6CW6 - chains A and B of the 4 polymer chains in the assembly; structure by X-ray diffraction, 2.85 A resolution.

Chain A:
Protein: Antigen-presenting glycoprotein CD1d1
Source organism: Mus musculus
UniProt: P11609 (CD1D1_MOUSE); residues 1-279 here correspond to UniProt positions 19-297 (UniProt number = residue number + 18)
Sequence (285 residues; numbered 1 to 285; the number before each row is that of its first residue):
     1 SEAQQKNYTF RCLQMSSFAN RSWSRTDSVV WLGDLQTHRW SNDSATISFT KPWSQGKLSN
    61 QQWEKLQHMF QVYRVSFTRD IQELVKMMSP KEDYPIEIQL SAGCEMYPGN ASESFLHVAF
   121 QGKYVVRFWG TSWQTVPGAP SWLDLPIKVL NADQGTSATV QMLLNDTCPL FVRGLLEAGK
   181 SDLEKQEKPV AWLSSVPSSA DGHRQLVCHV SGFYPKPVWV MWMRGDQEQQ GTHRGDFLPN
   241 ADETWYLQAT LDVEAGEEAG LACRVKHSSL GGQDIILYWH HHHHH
Not modelled in the structure: 1-6, 197-201, 280-285
Differences from the reference sequence: expression tag (280-285)
Disulfides: Cys104-Cys168, Cys208-Cys263
Covalent attachments: N-acetylglucosamine (NAG) linked to Asn20, Asn42; glycan linked to Asn165
Small-molecule neighbours: PBS ((2S,3S,4R)-N-octanoyl-1-[(alpha-D-galactopyranosyl)oxy]-2-amino-octadecane-3,4-diol): Met69, Val72, Tyr73, Ser76, Phe77, Asp80, Ile81, Leu84, Val85, Ile98, Leu100, Val118, Phe120, Trp133, Trp142, Leu143, Pro146, Leu150, Asp153, Gly155, Thr156, Thr159, Val160, Leu163
Swiss-Prot annotation at these positions:
  - binding site (a D-galactosylceramide): Asp80, Asp153 to Thr156
  - glycosylation (N-linked (GlcNAc...) asparagine): Asn7, Asn20, Asn42, Asn110, Asn165

Chain B:
Protein: Beta-2-microglobulin
Source organism: Mus musculus
UniProt: P01887 (B2MG_MOUSE); residues 1-99 here correspond to UniProt positions 21-119 (UniProt number = residue number + 20)
Sequence (99 residues; row label = number of the first residue in the row):
     1 IQKTPQIQVY SRHPPENGKP NILNCYVTQF HPPHIEIQML KNGKKIPKVE MSDMSFSKDW
    61 SFYILAHTEF TPTETDTYAC RVKHASMAEP KTVYWDRDM
Not modelled in the structure: 1, 99
Disulfides: Cys25-Cys80

Interface between chain A and chain B:
Contacting residue pairs - 51 pairs, chain A then chain B:
  Arg11(A) - Lys58(B)
  Leu13(A) - Ser55(B)
  Leu13(A) - Phe56(B)
  Gln14(A) - Phe56(B)
  Met15(A) - Met54(B)
  Met15(A) - Phe62(B)  hydrophobic
  Ser17(A) - Pro33(B)
  Val29(A) - Asp53(B)
  Val29(A) - Met54(B)
  Val29(A) - Ser55(B)
  Trp31(A) - Ser55(B)  hydrogen bond
  Trp31(A) - Tyr63(B)
  Gln36(A) - Asp53(B)  hydrogen bond
  Arg39(A) - Asp53(B)  salt bridge
  Glu97(A) - Pro33(B)
  Gln99(A) - Phe56(B)
  Gln99(A) - Trp60(B)  hydrogen bond (side chain-backbone)
  Gln99(A) - Phe62(B)
  Leu100(A) - Phe56(B)
  Ser101(A) - Trp60(B)
  His117(A) - Trp60(B)
  Ala119(A) - Trp60(B)  hydrophobic
  Gly122(A) - Trp60(B)
  Tyr124(A) - Trp60(B)
  Trp192(A) - Ser11(B)
  Trp192(A) - His13(B)
  Trp192(A) - Pro14(B)  hydrophobic
  Trp192(A) - Pro15(B)
  Trp192(A) - Asp98(B)
  Ser194(A) - Asp98(B)
  Ser195(A) - Asp98(B)
  Val196(A) - Asp98(B)
  His209(A) - Asp98(B)
  Ser211(A) - Arg12(B)  hydrogen bond (side chain-backbone)
  Gly212(A) - Arg12(B)
  Leu238(A) - Gln8(B)
  Leu238(A) - Tyr10(B)
  Leu238(A) - Tyr26(B)  hydrophobic
  Pro239(A) - Tyr10(B)  hydrogen bond (backbone-side chain)
  Pro239(A) - Tyr26(B)
  Pro239(A) - Leu65(B)
  Asn240(A) - Tyr10(B)
  Asn240(A) - Arg12(B)
  Asn240(A) - Asn24(B)  hydrogen bond
  Asn240(A) - Leu65(B)
  Ala241(A) - Leu65(B)
  Ala241(A) - His67(B)
  Asp242(A) - Arg12(B)  salt bridge
  Thr244(A) - Arg12(B)
  Tyr246(A) - Tyr10(B)  hydrophobic
  Tyr246(A) - Ser11(B)
Other interface residues (no listed pair), chain A (34 interface residues in all): Val118, Val190, Asp236
Other interface residues (no listed pair), chain B (22 interface residues in all): Asp96

Summary:
34 residues of chain A and 22 residues of chain B are in contact, with 6 hydrogen bonds and 2 salt bridges.
Among the polar pairs are Arg39(A)-Asp53(B), Asp242(A)-Arg12(B) and Trp31(A)-Ser55(B). Bound to chain A:
compound PBS. Covalently linked N-acetylglucosamine: at Asn20(A) and Asn42(A).
Here chain A is Antigen-presenting glycoprotein CD1d1 and chain B is Beta-2-microglobulin, both from Mus
musculus. Entry 6CW6 (Structure of alpha-GC[8,18] bound by CD1d and in complex with the Va14Vb8.2 TCR) was
determined by X-ray diffraction, deposited together with 6C5M, 6C69, 6C6A, 6C6C, 6C6E, 6C6H and 10 further
entries.
